Entry 2HN7 (X-ray diffraction, 1.60 A resolution); this record covers chains A and B of the 3 polymer chains in the assembly.

== Chain A ==
Protein: HLA class I histocompatibility antigen, A-11 alpha chain
Source organism: Homo sapiens
Notes: fragment: extracellular domain
UniProtKB: P13746 (1A11_HUMAN); residues 1-275 here correspond to UniProt positions 25-299 (UniProt number = residue number + 24)
Chain sequence (275 residues; row label = number of the first residue in the row):
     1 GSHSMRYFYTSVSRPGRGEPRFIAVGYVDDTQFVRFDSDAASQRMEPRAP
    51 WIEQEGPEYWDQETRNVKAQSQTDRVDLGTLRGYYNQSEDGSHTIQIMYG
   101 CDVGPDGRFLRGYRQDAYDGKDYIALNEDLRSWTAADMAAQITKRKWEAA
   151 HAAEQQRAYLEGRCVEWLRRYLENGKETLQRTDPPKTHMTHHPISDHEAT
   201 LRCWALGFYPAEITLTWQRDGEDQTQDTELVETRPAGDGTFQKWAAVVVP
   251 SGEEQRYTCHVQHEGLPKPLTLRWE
Unresolved in the structure: 275
Disulfide bonds: C101-C164, C203-C259

== Chain B ==
Protein: Beta-2-microglobulin
Source organism: Homo sapiens
UniProtKB: P61769 (B2MG_HUMAN); residues 1-99 here correspond to UniProt positions 21-119 (UniProt number = residue number + 20)
Chain sequence (99 residues; each row starts with the number of its first residue):
     1 IQRTPKIQVYSRHPAENGKSNFLNCYVSGFHPSDIEVDLLKNGERIEKVE
    51 HSDLSFSKDWSFYLLYYTEFTPTEKDEYACRVNHVTLSQPKIVKWDRDM
Disulfide bonds: C25-C80
Swiss-Prot annotation at these positions:
  - modified residue: Q2 (Pyrrolidone carboxylic acid)
  - glycosylation: I1 (N-linked (Glc) (glycation) isoleucine), K19 (N-linked (Glc) (glycation) lysine), K41 (N-linked (Glc) (glycation) lysine), K48 (N-linked (Glc) (glycation) lysine), K58 (N-linked (Glc) (glycation) lysine), K91 (N-linked (Glc) (glycation) lysine), K94 (N-linked (Glc) (glycation) lysine)

== Chain A / chain B interface ==
Residue-residue contacts (52; chain A residue first):
  F8(A) - S55(B)
  F8(A) - F56(B)
  Y9(A) - F56(B)
  T10(A) - F56(B)
  T10(A) - F62(B)
  V12(A) - S33(B)
  I23(A) - L54(B)  hydrophobic
  V25(A) - D53(B)
  V25(A) - L54(B)
  V25(A) - S55(B)
  Y27(A) - S55(B)  hydrogen bond
  Y27(A) - Y63(B)
  Q32(A) - D53(B)  hydrogen bond
  R35(A) - D53(B)  salt bridge
  R48(A) - D53(B)  salt bridge
  Q96(A) - H31(B)  hydrogen bond
  Q96(A) - F56(B)
  Q96(A) - W60(B)  hydrogen bond (side chain-backbone)
  Q96(A) - F62(B)
  I97(A) - F56(B)
  Q115(A) - W60(B)
  D116(A) - W60(B)
  A117(A) - W60(B)  hydrophobic
  D119(A) - I1(B)  hydrogen bond (backbone-backbone)
  D119(A) - H31(B)
  G120(A) - I1(B)
  G120(A) - H31(B)
  G120(A) - W60(B)
  K121(A) - I1(B)
  D122(A) - W60(B)  hydrogen bond
  H192(A) - D98(B)
  R202(A) - D98(B)  hydrogen bond (side chain-backbone)
  R202(A) - M99(B)
  W204(A) - D98(B)
  W204(A) - M99(B)
  V231(A) - Q8(B)
  E232(A) - Q8(B)  hydrogen bond (backbone-side chain)
  R234(A) - Q8(B)  hydrogen bond
  R234(A) - Y10(B)
  R234(A) - M99(B)  hydrogen bond (side chain-backbone)
  P235(A) - Y10(B)  hydrogen bond (backbone-side chain)
  P235(A) - N24(B)
  P235(A) - Y26(B)
  A236(A) - R12(B)  hydrogen bond (backbone-side chain)
  A236(A) - N24(B)  hydrogen bond (backbone-side chain)
  G237(A) - R12(B)
  G237(A) - L65(B)
  D238(A) - H13(B)
  Q242(A) - Y10(B)
  Q242(A) - S11(B)  hydrogen bond (side chain-backbone)
  Q242(A) - R12(B)  hydrogen bond (side chain-backbone)
  W244(A) - M99(B)  hydrogen bond (side chain-backbone)
Also at the interface, not in a pair above, chain A (34 interface residues in all): T94, M98, T233
Also at the interface, not in a pair above, chain B (21 interface residues in all): D59

== Summary ==
Chain A and chain B form an interface of 34 and 21 residues respectively, with 16 hydrogen bonds and 2 salt
bridges. Polar contacts include R35(A)-D53(B), R48(A)-D53(B) and Y27(A)-S55(B).
Chain A is HLA class I histocompatibility antigen, A-11 alpha chain and chain B is Beta-2-microglobulin, both
from Homo sapiens; the structure, HLA-A*1101 in complex with HBV peptide homologue, was determined by X-ray
diffraction.
